Entry 3QV1 (X-ray diffraction, 2.00 A resolution); this record covers chains B and C of the 6 polymer chains in the assembly.

[Chain B (and C)]
Protein: Glyceraldehyde-3-phosphate dehydrogenase A, chloroplastic
Organism: Arabidopsis thaliana
Notes: EC 1.2.1.13; chain C of this document is another copy of the same molecule, construct and numbering; everything in this record applies to it too
UniProtKB: P25856 (G3PA_ARATH); the construct lacks a stretch of the UniProt sequence and is renumbered around it, so the offset changes along the chain: -1 to 18 = UniProt 60-79; 19-34 = UniProt 82-97; 36-60 = UniProt 98-122; 61-122 = UniProt 124-185; 2 more segments
Amino-acid sequence (337 residues; each row starts with the number of its first residue; note: 2 numbers in that range are skipped by the numbering (no residue carries them; nothing is unmodelled there); a row labelled like 18A-18B holds insertion residues (18A, then the next letters in order); numbers below 1 keep their minus sign (Ala-1 is residue -1)):
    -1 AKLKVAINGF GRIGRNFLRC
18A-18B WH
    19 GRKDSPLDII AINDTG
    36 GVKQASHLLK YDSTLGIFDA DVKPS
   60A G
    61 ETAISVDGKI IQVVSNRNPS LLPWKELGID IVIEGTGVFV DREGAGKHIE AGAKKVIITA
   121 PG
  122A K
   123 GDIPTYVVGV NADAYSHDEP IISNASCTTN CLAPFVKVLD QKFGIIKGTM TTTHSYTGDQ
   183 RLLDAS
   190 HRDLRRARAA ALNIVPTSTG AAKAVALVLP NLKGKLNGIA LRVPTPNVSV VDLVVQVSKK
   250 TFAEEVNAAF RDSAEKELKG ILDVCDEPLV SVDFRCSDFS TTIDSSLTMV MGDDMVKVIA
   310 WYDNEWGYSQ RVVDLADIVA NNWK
Unresolved in the structure: -1
Ligand contacts: NAD (nicotinamide-adenine-dinucleotide): Asn6, Gly7, Phe8, Gly9, Arg10, Ile11, Asn31, Asp32, Thr33, Asn76, Arg77, Gly95, Thr96, Gly97, Val98, Phe99, Thr119, Ala120, Cys149, His176, Thr179, Asn313, Glu314, Tyr317

[How chain B and chain C interact]
Residue-residue contacts (54):
  Arg10(B) with Asp186(C)
  Arg13(B) with Asp186(C), hydrogen bond (side chain-backbone)
  Gln39(B) with His190(C), hydrogen bond (side chain-backbone); Arg191(C); Leu193(C)
  His42(B) with Leu193(C)
  Leu43(B) with Ala187(C); Ser188(C); Arg197(C)
  Tyr46(B) with Arg197(C)
  Asp47(B) with Asp186(C); Arg197(C)
  Ser48(B) with Asp186(C), hydrogen bond (backbone-side chain); Arg197(C), hydrogen bond; Ala198(C); Asn202(C), hydrogen bond
  Tyr178(B) with Leu184(C), hydrophobic; Leu185(C), hydrophobic; Ala200(C); Leu201(C)
  Thr179(B) with Leu184(C); Leu185(C)
  Gln182(B) with Leu184(C)
  Leu184(B) with Tyr178(C), hydrophobic; Thr179(C); Gln182(C); Leu184(C), hydrophobic; Ala199(C), hydrophobic
  Leu185(B) with Tyr178(C), hydrophobic; Pro235(C), hydrophobic
  Asp186(B) with Arg10(C); Arg13(C), hydrogen bond (backbone-side chain); Tyr46(C); Asp47(C); Ser48(C), hydrogen bond (side chain-backbone)
  Ala187(B) with Leu43(C)
  Ser188(B) with Thr33(C); Leu43(C)
  His190(B) with Gln39(C), hydrogen bond (backbone-side chain)
  Arg191(B) with Lys38(C); Gln39(C)
  Leu193(B) with Lys38(C); Gln39(C); His42(C)
  Arg197(B) with Tyr46(C); Asp47(C); Ser48(C), hydrogen bond
  Ala199(B) with Leu184(C), hydrophobic
  Ala200(B) with Ala200(C), hydrophobic
  Leu201(B) with Tyr178(C); Pro235(C), hydrophobic
  Asn202(B) with Ser48(C), hydrogen bond
  Pro235(B) with Leu185(C); Leu201(C), hydrophobic
Interface residues without a listed pair, chain B (31 interface residues in all): Asp32, Lys38, Gly180, Ala196, Ala198, Glu314
Interface residues without a listed pair, chain C (32 interface residues in all): Asp32, Gly180, Ala196, Glu314

[Overview]
31 residues of chain B face 32 of chain C across their interface; the contacts include 10 hydrogen bonds.
Polar pairs include Arg13(B)-Asp186(C), Gln39(B)-His190(C) and Ser48(B)-Asp186(C). Ligands of chain B: NAD.
Chain B and chain C are both Glyceraldehyde-3-phosphate dehydrogenase A, chloroplastic (Arabidopsis thaliana);
the structure, Crystal structure of the binary complex of photosyntetic A4 glyceraldehyde 3-phosphate
dehydrogenase (GAPDH) with cp12-2, both ..., was determined by X-ray diffraction (same publication as 3RVD).
